Entry 1FO9 (X-ray diffraction, 1.50 A resolution); this record covers chain A.

# Chain A
Molecule: Alpha-1,3-mannosyl-glycoprotein beta-1,2-N-acetylglucosaminyltransferase
Organism: Oryctolagus cuniculus
Notes: EC 2.4.1.101; fragment: catalytic fragment (residues 100-447)
UniProtKB: P27115 (GNT1_RABIT); numbering as in UniProt (aligned over 100-447)
Sequence (348 residues; each row starts with the number of its first residue):
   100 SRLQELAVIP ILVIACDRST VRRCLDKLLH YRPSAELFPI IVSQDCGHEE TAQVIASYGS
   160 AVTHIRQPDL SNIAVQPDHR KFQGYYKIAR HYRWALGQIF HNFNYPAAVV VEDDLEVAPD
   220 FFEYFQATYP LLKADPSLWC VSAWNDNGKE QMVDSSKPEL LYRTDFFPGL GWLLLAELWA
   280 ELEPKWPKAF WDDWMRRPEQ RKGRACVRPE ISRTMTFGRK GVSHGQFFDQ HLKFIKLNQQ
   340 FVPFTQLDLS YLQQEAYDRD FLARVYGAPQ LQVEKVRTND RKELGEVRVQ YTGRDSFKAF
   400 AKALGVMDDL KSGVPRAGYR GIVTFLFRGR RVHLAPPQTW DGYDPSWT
Unresolved in the structure: 100-103, 318-330
Disulfide bonds: Cys115-Cys145, Cys239-Cys305
Construct notes: cloning artifact (100-105)
Swiss-Prot annotation at these positions:
  - active site: Asp291 (Proton acceptor)
  - binding site (substrate): Arg117, Asp144, His190, Asp212, Ser322
  - binding site (Mn(2+)): Asp213
Reported in the primary citation:
  - conformationally variable residues (order/disorder transition): Arg318 to His330

# Summary
From UniProt: active-site residue Asp291, 5 substrate-binding residues and Mn2+-binding residue Asp213. The
paper reports conformational variability at Arg318.
Chain A is Alpha-1,3-mannosyl-glycoprotein beta-1,2-N-acetylglucosaminyltransferase (Oryctolagus cuniculus);
the structure, Crystal structure of N-acetylglucosaminyltransferase I, was determined by X-ray diffraction,
deposited together with 1FOA and 1FO8.
